Entry 6NF2 (electron microscopy, 3.70 A resolution); this record covers chains A and M of the 24 polymer chains in the assembly.

== Chain A ==
Name: Envelope glycoprotein gp120
Organism: Human immunodeficiency virus 1
UniProt: Q2N0S6 (Q2N0S6_9HIV1); the construct lacks a stretch of the UniProt sequence and is renumbered around it, so the offset changes along the chain: 31-141 = UniProt 30-140; 150-185 = UniProt 141-176; 187-309 = UniProt 186-308; 312-321 = UniProt 309-318; 2 more segments
Amino-acid sequence (480 residues; row label = number of the first residue in the row; note: 12 numbers in that range are skipped by the numbering (no residue carries them; nothing is unmodelled there); a row labelled like 185A-185I holds insertion residues (185A, then the next letters in order)):
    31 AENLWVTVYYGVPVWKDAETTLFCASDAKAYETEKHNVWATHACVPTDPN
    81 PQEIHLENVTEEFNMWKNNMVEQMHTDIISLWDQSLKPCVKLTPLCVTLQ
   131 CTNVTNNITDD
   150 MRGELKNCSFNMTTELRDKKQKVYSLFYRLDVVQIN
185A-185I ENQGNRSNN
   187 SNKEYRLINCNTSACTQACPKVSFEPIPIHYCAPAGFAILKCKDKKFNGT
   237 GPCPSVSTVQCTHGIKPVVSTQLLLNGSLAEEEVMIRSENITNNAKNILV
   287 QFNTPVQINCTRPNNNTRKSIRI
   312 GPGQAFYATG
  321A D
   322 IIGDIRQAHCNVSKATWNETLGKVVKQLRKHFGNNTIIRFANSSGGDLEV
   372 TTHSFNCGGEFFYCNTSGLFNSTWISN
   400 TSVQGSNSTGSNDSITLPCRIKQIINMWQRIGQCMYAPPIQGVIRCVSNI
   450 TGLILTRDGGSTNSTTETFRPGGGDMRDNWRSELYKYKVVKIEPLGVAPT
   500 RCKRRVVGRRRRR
Disordered / not traced: 185A-185I, 400-410, 506-512
Sequence notes: engineered mutation Cys201 (Ile200 in Q2N0S6), Asn332 (Thr330 in Q2N0S6), Cys433 (Ala430 in Q2N0S6), Cys501 (Ala498 in Q2N0S6), Arg509 (Glu506 in Q2N0S6), Arg510 (Lys507 in Q2N0S6), Arg512 (Ala509 in Q2N0S6)
Disulfides: Cys54-Cys74, Cys119-Cys205, Cys126-Cys196, Cys131-Cys157, Cys201-Cys433, Cys218-Cys247, Cys228-Cys239, Cys296-Cys331, Cys378-Cys445, Cys385-Cys418
Covalent attachments: N-acetylglucosamine (NAG) linked to Asn88, Asn133, Asn156, Asn160, Asn197, Asn234, Asn262, Asn295, Asn301, Asn355, Asn363, Asn386, Asn392, Asn448; glycan linked to Asn137, Asn276, Asn332

== Chain M ==
Name: VRC03 Light Chain
Organism: Homo sapiens
Amino-acid sequence (209 residues; each row starts with the number of its first residue):
     1 EIVLTQSPGILSLSPGETATLFCKASQGGNAMTWYQKRRGQVPRLLIYDT
    51 SRRASGVPDRFVGSGSGTDFFLTINKLDREDFAVYYCQQFEFFGLGSELE
   101 VHRTVAAPSVFIFPPSDEQLKSGTASVVCLLNNFYPREAKVQWKVDNALQ
   151 SGNSQESVTEQDSKDSTYSLSSTLTLSKADYEKHKVYACEVTHQGLSSPV
   201 TKSFNRGEC
Disordered / not traced: 103-209

== Chain A / chain M interface ==
Contacting residue pairs - 12 pairs, chain A then chain M:
  Asn276(A) - Asn30(M)
  Asn276(A) - Phe90(M)
  Thr278(A) - Gln27(M)
  Thr278(A) - Asn30(M)
  Thr278(A) - Phe90(M)
  Asn279(A) - Phe90(M)
  Asn280(A) - Glu91(M)
  Gly459(A) - Phe92(M)
  Ser460(A) - Glu1(M)
  Ser460(A) - Phe92(M)
  Thr461(A) - Glu1(M)  hydrogen bond (backbone-side chain)
  Asn462(A) - Glu1(M)  hydrogen bond (backbone-side chain)
Also at the interface, not in a pair above, chain A (10 interface residues in all): Arg456, Gly458

== In short ==
The interface between chain A and chain M involves 10 residues on one side and 6 on the other, with 2 hydrogen
bonds. Polar pairs include Thr461(A)-Glu1(M) and Asn462(A)-Glu1(M). Covalently linked N-acetylglucosamine: at
Asn88(A), Asn133(A), Asn156(A), Asn160(A), Asn197(A) and Asn234(A) and 8 more.
Chain A is Envelope glycoprotein gp120 (Human immunodeficiency virus 1) and chain M is VRC03 Light Chain (Homo
sapiens); the structure, Cryo-EM structure of vaccine-elicited antibody 0PV-c.01 in complex with HIV-1 Env
BG505 DS-SOSIP and antibodies VRC03 ..., was determined by electron microscopy together with 6MPH, 6MQC, 6MQE,
6MQM, 6MQR, 6N16 and 4 further entries from the same study.
